PDB entry 9Q95 | electron microscopy, 6.80 A resolution (low resolution: residue-level contacts below are approximate; hydrogen-bond / salt-bridge calls are withheld) | chains C and D of the 14 polymer chains in the assembly

Chain C:
Molecule: DNA-directed RNA polymerase subunit beta
Source organism: Escherichia coli K-12
Notes: EC 2.7.7.6
Reference sequence: P0A8V2 (RPOB_ECOLI); numbering as in UniProt (aligned over 1-1342)
Amino-acid sequence (1342 residues; each row starts with the number of its first residue):
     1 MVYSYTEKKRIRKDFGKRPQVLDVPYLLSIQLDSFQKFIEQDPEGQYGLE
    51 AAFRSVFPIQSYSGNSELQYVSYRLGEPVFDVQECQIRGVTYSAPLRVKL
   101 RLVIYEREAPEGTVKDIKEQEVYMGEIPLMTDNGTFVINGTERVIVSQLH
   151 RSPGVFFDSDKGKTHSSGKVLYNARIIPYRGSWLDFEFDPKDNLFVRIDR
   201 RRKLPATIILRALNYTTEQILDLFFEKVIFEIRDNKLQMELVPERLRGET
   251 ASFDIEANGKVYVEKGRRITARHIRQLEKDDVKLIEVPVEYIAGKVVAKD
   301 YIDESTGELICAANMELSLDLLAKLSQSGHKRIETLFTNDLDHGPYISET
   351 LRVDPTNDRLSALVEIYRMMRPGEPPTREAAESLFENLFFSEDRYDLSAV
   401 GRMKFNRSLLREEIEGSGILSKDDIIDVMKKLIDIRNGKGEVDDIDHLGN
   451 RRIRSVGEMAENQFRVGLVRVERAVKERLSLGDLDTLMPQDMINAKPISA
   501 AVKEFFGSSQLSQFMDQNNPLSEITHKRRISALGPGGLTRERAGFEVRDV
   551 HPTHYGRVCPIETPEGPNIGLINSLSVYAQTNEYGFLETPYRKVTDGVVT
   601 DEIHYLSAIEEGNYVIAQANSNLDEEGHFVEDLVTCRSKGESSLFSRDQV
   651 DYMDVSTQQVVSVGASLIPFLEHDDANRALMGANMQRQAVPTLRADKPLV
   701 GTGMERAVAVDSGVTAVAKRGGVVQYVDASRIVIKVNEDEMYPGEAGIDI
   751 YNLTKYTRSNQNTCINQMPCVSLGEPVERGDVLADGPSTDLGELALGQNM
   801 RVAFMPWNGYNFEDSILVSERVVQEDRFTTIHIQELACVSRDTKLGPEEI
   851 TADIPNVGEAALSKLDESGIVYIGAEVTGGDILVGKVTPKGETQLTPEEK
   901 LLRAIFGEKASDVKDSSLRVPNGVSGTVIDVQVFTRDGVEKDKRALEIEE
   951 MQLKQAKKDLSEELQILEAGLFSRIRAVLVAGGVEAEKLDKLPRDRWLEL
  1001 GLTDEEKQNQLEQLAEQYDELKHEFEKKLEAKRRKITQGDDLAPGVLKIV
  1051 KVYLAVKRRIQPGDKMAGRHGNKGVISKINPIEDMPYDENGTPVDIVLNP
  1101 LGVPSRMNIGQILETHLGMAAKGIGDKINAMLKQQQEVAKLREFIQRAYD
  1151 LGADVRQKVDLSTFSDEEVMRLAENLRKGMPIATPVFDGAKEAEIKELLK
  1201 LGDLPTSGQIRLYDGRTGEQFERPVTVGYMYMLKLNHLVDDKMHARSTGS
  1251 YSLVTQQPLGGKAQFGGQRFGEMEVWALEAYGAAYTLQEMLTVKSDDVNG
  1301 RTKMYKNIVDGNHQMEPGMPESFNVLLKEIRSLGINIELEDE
Not modelled in the structure: 1342
Swiss-Prot annotation at these positions:
  - modified residue (N6-acetyllysine): Lys-1022, Lys-1200
  - mutagenesis: Ile-561 (I561S: Resistant to antibiotics salinamide A and B), Ile-569 (I569S: Resistant to antibiotics salinamide A and B), Ala-665 (A665E: Resistant to antibiotics salinamide A and B), Asp-675 (D675A/G: Resistant to antibiotics salinamide A and B), Asn-677 (N677H/K: Resistant to antibiotics salinamide A and B), Leu-680 (L680M: Resistant to antibiotics salinamide A and B), Glu-813 (E813K: Disrupts the enzyme's active center)

Chain D:
Molecule: DNA-directed RNA polymerase subunit beta'
Source organism: Escherichia coli K-12
Notes: EC 2.7.7.6
Reference sequence: P0A8T7 (RPOC_ECOLI); residue numbers follow UniProt; this construct covers 1-1376
Amino-acid sequence (1376 residues; row label = number of the first residue in the row):
     1 MKDLLKFLKAQTKTEEFDAIKIALASPDMIRSWSFGEVKKPETINYRTFK
    51 PERDGLFCARIFGPVKDYECLCGKYKRLKHRGVICEKCGVEVTQTKVRRE
   101 RMGHIELASPTAHIWFLKSLPSRIGLLLDMPLRDIERVLYFESYVVIEGG
   151 MTNLERQQILTEEQYLDALEEFGDEFDAKMGAEAIQALLKSMDLEQECEQ
   201 LREELNETNSETKRKKLTKRIKLLEAFVQSGNKPEWMILTVLPVLPPDLR
   251 PLVPLDGGRFATSDLNDLYRRVINRNNRLKRLLDLAAPDIIVRNEKRMLQ
   301 EAVDALLDNGRRGRAITGSNKRPLKSLADMIKGKQGRFRQNLLGKRVDYS
   351 GRSVITVGPYLRLHQCGLPKKMALELFKPFIYGKLELRGLATTIKAAKKM
   401 VEREEAVVWDILDEVIREHPVLLNRAPTLHRLGIQAFEPVLIEGKAIQLH
   451 PLVCAAYNADFDGDQMAVHVPLTLEAQLEARALMMSTNNILSPANGEPII
   501 VPSQDVVLGLYYMTRDCVNAKGEGMVLTGPKEAERLYRSGLASLHARVKV
   551 RITEYEKDANGELVAKTSLKDTTVGRAILWMIVPKGLPYSIVNQALGKKA
   601 ISKMLNTCYRILGLKPTVIFADQIMYTGFAYAARSGASVGIDDMVIPEKK
   651 HEIISEAEAEVAEIQEQFQSGLVTAGERYNKVIDIWAAANDRVSKAMMDN
   701 LQTETVINRDGQEEKQVSFNSIYMMADSGARGSAAQIRQLAGMRGLMAKP
   751 DGSIIETPITANFREGLNVLQYFISTHGARKGLADTALKTANSGYLTRRL
   801 VDVAQDLVVTEDDCGTHEGIMMTPVIEGGDVKEPLRDRVLGRVTAEDVLK
   851 PGTADILVPRNTLLHEQWCDLLEENSVDAVKVRSVVSCDTDFGVCAHCYG
   901 RDLARGHIINKGEAIGVIAAQSIGEPGTQLTMRTFHIGGAASRAAAESSI
   951 QVKNKGSIKLSNVKSVVNSSGKLVITSRNTELKLIDEFGRTKESYKVPYG
  1001 AVLAKGDGEQVAGGETVANWDPHTMPVITEVSGFVRFTDMIDGQTITRQT
  1051 DELTGLSSLVVLDSAERTAGGKDLRPALKIVDAQGNDVLIPGTDMPAQYF
  1101 LPGKAIVQLEDGVQISSGDTLARIPQESGGTKDITGGLPRVADLFEARRP
  1151 KEPAILAEISGIVSFGKETKGKRRLVITPVDGSDPYEEMIPKWRQLNVFE
  1201 GERVERGDVISDGPEAPHDILRLRGVHAVTRYIVNEVQDVYRLQGVKIND
  1251 KHIEVIVRQMLRKATIVNAGSSDFLEGEQVEYSRVKIANRELEANGKVGA
  1301 TYSRDLLGITKASLATESFISAASFQETTRVLTEAAVAGKRDELRGLKEN
  1351 VIVGRLIPAGTGYAYHQDRMRRRAAG
Not modelled in the structure: 1, 934-946, 1050-1056, 1068-1074, 1089-1096, 1127-1132
Swiss-Prot annotation at these positions:
  - binding site (Zn(2+)): Cys-70, Cys-72, Cys-85, Cys-88, Cys-814, Cys-888, Cys-895, Cys-898
  - binding site (Mg(2+)): Asp-460, Asp-462, Asp-464
  - modified residue: Lys-983 (N6-acetyllysine)
  - mutagenesis: Gln-504 (Q504P: Resistant to antibiotics salinamide A and B), Asn-690 (N690D: Resistant to antibiotics salinamide A and B), Met-697 (M697V: Resistant to antibiotics salinamide A and B), Ala-735 (A735T: Resistant to antibiotics salinamide A and B), Arg-738 (R738C/H/P/S: Resistant to antibiotics salinamide A and B), Ala-748 (A748E: Resistant to antibiotics salinamide A and B), Pro-758 (P758S/T: Resistant to antibiotics salinamide A and B), Phe-763 (F763C: Resistant to antibiotics salinamide A and B), Ser-775 (S775A: Resistant to antibiotics salinamide A and B), Ala-779 (A779T/V: Resistant to antibiotics salinamide A and B), Arg-780 (R780C: Resistant to antibiotics salinamide A and B), Gly-782 (G782A/C: Resistant to antibiotics salinamide A and B), 1 further mutagenesis entry in UniProt

Chain C / chain D interface:
Contacting residue pairs (60):
  Glu-672(C) / Gly-766(D)
  Glu-672(C) / Leu-767(D)
  His-673(C) / Phe-763(D)
  Met-805(C) / Gly-636(D)
  Pro-806(C) / Ala-632(D)
  Pro-806(C) / Ala-633(D)
  Asn-808(C) / Pro-359(D)
  Asn-808(C) / Phe-629(D)
  Asn-808(C) / Ala-633(D)
  Glu-813(C) / Asp-460(D)
  Asp-814(C) / Asp-460(D)
  Asp-814(C) / Phe-461(D)
  Asp-814(C) / Asp-462(D)
  Val-1075(C) / Phe-461(D)
  Glu-1222(C) / Ser-635(D)
  Arg-1223(C) / Ser-638(D)
  Pro-1224(C) / Ser-638(D)
  Val-1225(C) / Ser-638(D)
  Thr-1226(C) / Val-639(D)
  Lys-1242(C) / Arg-352(D)
  His-1244(C) / Gly-351(D)
  His-1244(C) / Arg-352(D)
  Arg-1246(C) / Asp-348(D)
  Arg-1246(C) / Tyr-349(D)
  Arg-1246(C) / Ser-350(D)
  Ser-1247(C) / Asp-348(D)
  Ser-1247(C) / Glu-375(D)
  Pro-1258(C) / Arg-346(D)
  Gly-1267(C) / Val-347(D)
  Gln-1268(C) / Arg-346(D)
  Gln-1268(C) / Val-347(D)
  Gln-1268(C) / Ser-350(D)
  Gln-1268(C) / Gly-351(D)
  Arg-1269(C) / Lys-345(D)
  Arg-1269(C) / Arg-346(D)
  Phe-1270(C) / Leu-343(D)
  Phe-1270(C) / Gly-344(D)
  Phe-1270(C) / Lys-345(D)
  Gly-1271(C) / Leu-343(D)
  Glu-1272(C) / Leu-342(D)
  Val-1275(C) / Leu-343(D)
  Ala-1280(C) / Arg-431(D)
  Gly-1282(C) / Gly-1360(D)
  Gly-1282(C) / Thr-1361(D)
  Ala-1283(C) / Glu-479(D)
  Ala-1284(C) / Ile-1357(D)
  Lys-1294(C) / Arg-346(D)
  Val-1309(C) / Gly-383(D)
  Arg-1331(C) / Pro-243(D)
  Ser-1332(C) / Pro-243(D)
  Gly-1334(C) / Ala-25(D)
  Ile-1335(C) / Ala-25(D)
  Asn-1336(C) / Ile-22(D)
  Asn-1336(C) / Ala-23(D)
  Asn-1336(C) / Leu-24(D)
  Asn-1336(C) / Ala-25(D)
  Glu-1338(C) / Lys-21(D)
  Glu-1340(C) / Phe-17(D)
  Glu-1340(C) / Asp-18(D)
  Glu-1340(C) / Ala-19(D)
Other interface residues (no listed pair), chain C (56 interface residues in all): Ala-676, Phe-804, Trp-807, Gly-809, Ser-815, Ser-1077, Pro-1100, Ile-1109, Ala-1245, Thr-1248, Ala-1277, Glu-1279, Ile-1308, His-1313, Lys-1328, Ile-1337, Leu-1339, Asp-1341
Other interface residues (no listed pair), chain D (60 interface residues in all): Glu-16, Ile-20, Arg-99, Val-244, Leu-245, Thr-356, Val-357, Leu-376, Pro-379, His-430, Leu-474, Asp-505, Ala-637, Thr-776, Val-917, Ile-918, Leu-1356, Ala-1359, Gly-1362

In short:
56 residues of chain C and 60 residues of chain D are in contact. UniProt lists 7 mutagenesis sites on chain
C; 8 Zn2+-binding residues, 3 Mg2+-binding residues and 13 mutagenesis sites on chain D.
Here chain C is DNA-directed RNA polymerase subunit beta and chain D is DNA-directed RNA polymerase subunit
beta', both from Escherichia coli K-12. Entry 9Q95 (CryoEM structure of bacterial transcription intermediate
complex mediated by activator PspF containing nifH promoter DNA containing ...) was determined by electron
microscopy (same publication as 9Q91, 9Q92, 9Q93, 9Q94, 9Q96, 9Q97 and 9Q98).
